PDB entry 3ORR | X-ray diffraction, 2.23 A resolution | chains A and B

[Chain A (and B)]
Protein: N5-carboxyaminoimidazole ribonucleotide synthetase
Organism: Staphylococcus aureus subsp. aureus
Notes: EC 6.3.4.18; chain B of this document is another copy of the same molecule, construct and numbering; everything in this record applies to it too
UniProtKB: A6QFS4 (A6QFS4_STAAE); residues 1-374 here = UniProt positions 1-374
Chain sequence (377 residues; numbered -2 to 374; the number before each row is that of its first residue; numbers below 1 keep their minus sign (Ser-2 is residue -2)):
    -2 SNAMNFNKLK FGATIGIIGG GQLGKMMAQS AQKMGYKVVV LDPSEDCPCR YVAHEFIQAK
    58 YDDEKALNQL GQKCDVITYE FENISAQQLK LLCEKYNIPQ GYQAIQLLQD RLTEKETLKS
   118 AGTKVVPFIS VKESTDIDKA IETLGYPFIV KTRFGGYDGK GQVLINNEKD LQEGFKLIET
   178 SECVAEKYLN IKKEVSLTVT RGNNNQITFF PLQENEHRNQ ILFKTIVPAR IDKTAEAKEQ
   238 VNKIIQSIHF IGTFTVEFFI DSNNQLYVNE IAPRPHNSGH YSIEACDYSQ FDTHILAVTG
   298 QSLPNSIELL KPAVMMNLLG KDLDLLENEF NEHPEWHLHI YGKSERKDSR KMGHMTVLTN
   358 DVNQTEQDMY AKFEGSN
Unresolved in the structure: -2, 153-157, 372-374 (chain B: -2 to 0, 153-157, 373-374)
Modified / non-standard residues: Mse1, Mse23, Mse24, Mse31, Mse312, Mse313, Mse349, Mse352, Mse366 (selenomethionine; parent Met)
Construct notes: expression tag (-2 to 0)
From the paper describing this entry:
  - conformationally variable residues (order/disorder transition): Gly152 to Gly158
  - mutagenesis - F78I, F78W: decreased catalytic activity

[How chain A and chain B interact]
Contacting residue pairs (61):
  Lys7(A) - Asn325(B)
  Phe8(A) - Leu320(B)  hydrophobic
  Phe8(A) - Glu324(B)
  Phe8(A) - Phe327(B)  hydrophobic
  Phe8(A) - Ile337(B)  hydrophobic
  Phe8(A) - Arg343(B)
  Lys22(A) - Gln29(B)  hydrogen bond (side chain-backbone)
  Gln26(A) - Gln26(B)  hydrogen bond (side chain-backbone)
  Gln29(A) - Lys22(B)  hydrogen bond (backbone-side chain)
  Gln29(A) - Tyr48(B)  hydrogen bond (side chain-backbone)
  Gln29(A) - Val49(B)
  Gln29(A) - Ile337(B)
  Lys30(A) - Gln26(B)
  Lys30(A) - His336(B)
  Lys30(A) - Ile337(B)  hydrogen bond (backbone-backbone)
  Mse31(A) - Leu335(B)
  Mse31(A) - Ile337(B)
  Gly32(A) - Ile337(B)  hydrogen bond (backbone-backbone)
  Tyr48(A) - Gln29(B)
  Tyr48(A) - Tyr48(B)
  Tyr48(A) - Val49(B)
  Tyr48(A) - Ala50(B)
  Tyr48(A) - His51(B)
  Val49(A) - Gln29(B)
  Val49(A) - Tyr48(B)
  Ala50(A) - Tyr48(B)
  His51(A) - Tyr48(B)
  Asp284(A) - His334(B)  hydrogen bond (backbone-side chain)
  Asp284(A) - Leu355(B)
  Tyr285(A) - Pro331(B)  hydrogen bond (side chain-backbone)
  Tyr285(A) - Glu332(B)  hydrogen bond (side chain-backbone)
  Tyr285(A) - His334(B)
  Gln298(A) - Asn328(B)
  Ser299(A) - Asn328(B)  hydrogen bond (backbone-backbone)
  Ser299(A) - Glu329(B)
  Ser299(A) - Pro331(B)
  Leu300(A) - Pro331(B)
  Pro301(A) - Pro331(B)
  Glu305(A) - Lys308(B)  salt bridge
  Lys308(A) - Glu305(B)  salt bridge
  Glu324(A) - Phe8(B)
  Asn325(A) - Lys7(B)  hydrogen bond
  Asn328(A) - Lys5(B)
  Asn328(A) - Gly297(B)  hydrogen bond (side chain-backbone)
  Asn328(A) - Gln298(B)
  Asn328(A) - Ser299(B)  hydrogen bond (backbone-backbone)
  Pro331(A) - Tyr285(B)  hydrogen bond (backbone-side chain)
  Pro331(A) - Ser299(B)
  Pro331(A) - Leu300(B)
  Pro331(A) - Pro301(B)
  Glu332(A) - Tyr285(B)  hydrogen bond (backbone-side chain)
  His334(A) - Asp284(B)  hydrogen bond (side chain-backbone)
  His334(A) - Tyr285(B)
  His336(A) - Lys30(B)
  Ile337(A) - Phe8(B)  hydrophobic
  Ile337(A) - Gln29(B)
  Ile337(A) - Lys30(B)  hydrogen bond (backbone-backbone)
  Ile337(A) - Mse31(B)
  Ile337(A) - Gly32(B)  hydrogen bond (backbone-backbone)
  Arg343(A) - Phe8(B)
  Leu355(A) - Asp284(B)
Interface residues without a listed pair, chain A (38 interface residues in all): Lys5, Glu281, Leu293, Leu307, Leu320, Phe327, Glu329, Leu335
Interface residues without a listed pair, chain B (39 interface residues in all): Glu281, Leu293, Leu307

[Summary]
Chain A and chain B form an interface of 38 and 39 residues respectively; the contacts include 18 hydrogen
bonds and 2 salt bridges. Polar contacts include Glu305(A)-Lys308(B), Lys22(A)-Gln29(B) and Gln26(A)-Gln26(B).
From the paper: F78I and F78W of chain A reduce catalytic activity; conformational variability at Gly152(A).
Chain A and chain B are both N5-carboxyaminoimidazole ribonucleotide synthetase (Staphylococcus aureus subsp.
aureus); the structure, Crystal Structure of N5-Carboxyaminoimidazole synthetase from Staphylococcus aureus,
was determined by X-ray diffraction together with 3ORQ and 3ORS from the same study.
